1IOH - chains A and B; structure by solution NMR.

# Chain A
Protein: Protein (insulin precursor)
Source organism: Homo sapiens
Notes: fragment: 90-110
UniProtKB: P01308 (INS_HUMAN); residues 1-21 here correspond to UniProt positions 90-110 (UniProt number = residue number + 89)
Amino-acid sequence (21 residues; numbered 1 to 21; the number before each row is that of its first residue):
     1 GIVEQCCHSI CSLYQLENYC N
Sequence notes: engineered mutation His8 (Thr97 in P01308)
Cystine bridges: Cys6-Cys11

# Chain B
Protein: Protein (insulin precursor)
Source organism: Homo sapiens
Notes: fragment: 25-53
UniProtKB: P01308 (INS_HUMAN); aligned to UniProt positions 26-54 over residues 1-29 (the alignment contains insertions or deletions, so no single offset holds)
Amino-acid sequence (29 residues; each row starts with the number of its first residue):
     1 EVNQHLCGSE LVEALELVCG ERGFFYEPK
Sequence notes: engineered mutation Glu1 (Phe25 in P01308), Glu10 (His34 in P01308), Glu16 (Tyr40 in P01308), Glu27 (Thr51 in P01308)

# How chain A and chain B interact
Cross-chain cystine bridges: Cys7(A)-Cys7(B), Cys20(A)-Cys19(B)
Contacting residue pairs (28):
  Ile2(A) with Leu11(B); Leu15(B); Phe25(B)
  Val3(A) with Tyr26(B)
  Cys6(A) with His5(B); Leu6(B); Leu11(B)
  Cys7(A) with His5(B); Leu6(B); Cys7(B), disulfide
  His8(A) with His5(B)
  Ser9(A) with His5(B)
  Ile10(A) with Asn3(B); Gln4(B); His5(B)
  Leu13(A) with Ala14(B); Val18(B)
  Leu16(A) with Leu11(B); Leu15(B)
  Glu17(A) with Val18(B)
  Tyr19(A) with Leu15(B); Phe24(B); Phe25(B)
  Cys20(A) with Cys19(B), disulfide
  Asn21(A) with Cys19(B); Arg22(B); Gly23(B); Phe25(B)
Other interface residues (no listed pair), chain A (14 interface residues in all): Cys11
Other interface residues (no listed pair), chain B (16 interface residues in all): Pro28

# Overview
14 residues of chain A and 16 residues of chain B are in contact, with 2 disulfide bonds.
Here chain A is Protein (insulin precursor) and chain B is Protein (insulin precursor), both from Homo
sapiens. Entry 1IOH (Insulin mutant A8 HIS,(B1, B10, B16, B27)GLU, des-B30, NMR, 26 structures) was determined
by solution NMR together with 1IOG from the same study.
